9M2F - chains A and R of the 6 polymer chains in the assembly; structure by electron microscopy, 2.93 A resolution.

Chain A:
Protein: Guanine nucleotide-binding protein G(i) subunit alpha-1
From: Homo sapiens
Reference sequence: P63096 (GNAI1_HUMAN); numbering as in UniProt (aligned over 1-354)
Chain sequence (354 residues; each row starts with the number of its first residue):
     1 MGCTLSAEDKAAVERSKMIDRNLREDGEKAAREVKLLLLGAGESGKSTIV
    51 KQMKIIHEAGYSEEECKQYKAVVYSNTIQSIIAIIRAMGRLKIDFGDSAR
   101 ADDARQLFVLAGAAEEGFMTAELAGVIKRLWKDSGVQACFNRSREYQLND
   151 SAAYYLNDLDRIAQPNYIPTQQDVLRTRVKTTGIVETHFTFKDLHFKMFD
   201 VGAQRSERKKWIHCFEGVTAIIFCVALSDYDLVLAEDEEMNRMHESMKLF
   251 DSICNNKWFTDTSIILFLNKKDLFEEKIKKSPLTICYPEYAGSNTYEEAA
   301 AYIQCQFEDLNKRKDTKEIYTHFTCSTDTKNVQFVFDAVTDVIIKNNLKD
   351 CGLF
Disordered / not traced: 1, 55-179
Sequence notes: engineered mutation Ala203 (Gly in P63096), Ser326 (Ala in P63096)
Curated features (UniProtKB/Swiss-Prot):
  - region: Lys35 to Thr48 (G1 motif), Asp173 to Thr181 (G2 motif), Phe196 to Gly202, Gln204, Arg205 (G3 motif), Ile265 to Asp272 (G4 motif), Thr324, Cys325, Thr327 to Thr329 (G5 motif)
  - binding site (GTP): Glu43 to Thr48, Ser151, Leu175 to Thr181, Asp200 to Gly202, Gln204, Asn269 to Asp272
  - binding site (Mg(2+)): Ser47, Thr181
  - modified residue: Arg178 (ADP-ribosylarginine), Gln204 (Deamidated glutamine), Cys351 (ADP-ribosylcysteine)
  - lipidation: Gly2 (N-myristoyl glycine), Cys3 (S-palmitoyl cysteine)

Chain R:
Protein: Neuropeptide FF receptor 1, Lgbit
From: Homo sapiens
Reference sequence: Q9GZQ6 (NPFF1_HUMAN); residues 1-363 carry their UniProt numbers (363 of 520 residues fall inside the UniProt entry; the rest is not from it)
Chain sequence (536 residues; each row starts with the number of its first residue):
     1 MEGEPSQPPNSSWPLSQNGTNTEATPATNLTFSSYYQHTSPVAAMFIVAY
    51 ALIFLLCMVGNTLVCFIVLKNRHMHTVTNMFILNLAVSDLLVGIFCMPTT
   101 LVDNLITGWPFDNATCKMSGLVQGMSVSASVFTLVAIAVERFRCIVHPFR
   151 EKLTLRKALVTIAVIWALALLIMCPSAVTLTVTREEHHFMVDARNRSYPL
   201 YSCWEAWPEKGMRRVYTTVLFSHIYLAPLALIVVMYARIARKLCQAPGPA
   251 PGGEEAADPRASRRRARVVHMLVMVALFFTLSWLPLWALLLLIDYGQLSA
   301 PQLHLVTVYAFPFAHWLAFFNSSANPIIYGYFNENFRRGFQAAFRARLCP
   351 RPSGSHKEAYSERGSSGGGGSGGGGSSGVFTLEDFVGDWEQTAAYNLDQV
   401 LEQGGVSSLLQNLAVSVTPIQRIVRSGENALKIDIHVIIPYEGLSADQMA
   451 QIEEVFKVVYPVDDHHFKVILPYGTLVIDGVTPNMLNYFGRPYEGIAVFD
   501 GKKITVTGTLWNGNKIIDERLITPDGSMLFRVTINS
Disordered / not traced: 1-29, 246-263, 340-536
Sequence notes: linker (364-379)
Disulfide bonds: Cys116-Cys203
Curated features (UniProtKB/Swiss-Prot):
  - glycosylation (N-linked (GlcNAc...) asparagine): Asn10, Asn18, Asn29, Asn113, Asn195

Chain A / chain R interface:
Pairs across the interface - 17 pairs, chain A then chain R:
  Ala31(A) - Phe149(R)
  Arg32(A) - Phe149(R)  hydrogen bond (side chain-backbone)
  Asn347(A) - Pro148(R)
  Leu348(A) - Leu243(R)  hydrophobic
  Leu348(A) - Val268(R)  hydrophobic
  Cys351(A) - Thr78(R)
  Cys351(A) - Cys144(R)  hydrophobic
  Cys351(A) - Ile145(R)  hydrophobic
  Gly352(A) - Asn333(R)
  Gly352(A) - Asn335(R)
  Leu353(A) - Arg141(R)
  Leu353(A) - Ile145(R)  hydrophobic
  Phe354(A) - Arg264(R)
  Phe354(A) - Arg267(R)
  Phe354(A) - Val268(R)  hydrophobic
  Phe354(A) - Phe332(R)
  Phe354(A) - Asn333(R)
Also at the interface, not in a pair above, chain A (12 interface residues in all): Glu28, Ile344, Lys349, Asp350
Also at the interface, not in a pair above, chain R (16 interface residues in all): Arg150, Leu272, Glu334

Overview:
The interface between chain A and chain R involves 12 residues on one side and 16 on the other, with 1
hydrogen bond. Its one hydrogen-bonded contact is Arg32(A)-Phe149(R). From UniProt: 22 GTP-binding residues
and Mg2+-binding residues Ser47(A) and Thr181(A) on chain A.
Here chain A is Guanine nucleotide-binding protein G(i) subunit alpha-1 and chain R is Neuropeptide FF
receptor 1, Lgbit, both from Homo sapiens. Entry 9M2F (Structure of neuropeptide FF receptor 1 complex with
NPFF) was determined by electron microscopy, deposited together with 9M0R and 9M54.
